Entry 4I6B (X-ray diffraction, 1.80 A resolution); this record covers chain A.

# Chain A
Molecule: Serine/threonine-protein kinase PLK2
Organism: Homo sapiens
Notes: EC 2.7.11.21; fragment: PLK2 kinase domain
Reference sequence: Q9NYY3 (PLK2_HUMAN); residues 57-360 here = UniProt positions 57-360
Sequence (308 residues; row label = number of the first residue in the row):
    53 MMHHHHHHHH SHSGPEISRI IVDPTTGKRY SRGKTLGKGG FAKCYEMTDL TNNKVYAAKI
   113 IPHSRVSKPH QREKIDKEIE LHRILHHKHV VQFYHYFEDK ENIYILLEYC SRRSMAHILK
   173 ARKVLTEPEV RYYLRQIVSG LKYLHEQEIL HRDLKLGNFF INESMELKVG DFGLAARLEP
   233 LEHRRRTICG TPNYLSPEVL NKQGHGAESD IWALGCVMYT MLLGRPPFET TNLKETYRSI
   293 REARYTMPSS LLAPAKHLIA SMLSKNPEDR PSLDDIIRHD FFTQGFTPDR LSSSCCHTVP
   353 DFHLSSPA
Disordered / not traced: 53-70, 356-360
Construct notes: initiating methionine (53); expression tag (54-56); engineered mutation S83 (Cys in Q9NYY3), T87 (Val in Q9NYY3), S119 (Ala in Q9NYY3), S216 (Ala in Q9NYY3), A259 (Cys in Q9NYY3), S291 (Cys in Q9NYY3), T335 (Leu in Q9NYY3)
Residues lining bound ligands: 11G ((7R)-8-cyclopentyl-7-ethyl-5-methyl-7,8-dihydropteridin-6(5H)-one): L88, G89, K90, C96, A109, A110, K111, V143, L159, E160, Y161, C162, F212

# In short
Chain A binds compound 11G.
Chain A is Serine/threonine-protein kinase PLK2 (Homo sapiens); the structure, Selective & Brain-Permeable
Polo-like Kinase-2 (Plk-2) Inhibitors that Reduce -Synuclein Phosphorylation in Rat Brain, was determined by
X-ray diffraction (same publication as 4I5M, 4I5P, 4I6F and 4I6H).
